Entry 4QN6 (X-ray diffraction, 1.95 A resolution); this record covers chain A.

== Chain A ==
Protein: Neuraminidase
Source organism: Influenza A virus (A/chicken/Nanchang/7-010/2000(H3N6))
Reference sequence: Q2FCL6 (Q2FCL6_9INFA); residues 1-391 here correspond to UniProt positions 80-470 (UniProt number = residue number + 79)
Amino-acid sequence (391 residues; numbered 1 to 391; the number before each row is that of its first residue):
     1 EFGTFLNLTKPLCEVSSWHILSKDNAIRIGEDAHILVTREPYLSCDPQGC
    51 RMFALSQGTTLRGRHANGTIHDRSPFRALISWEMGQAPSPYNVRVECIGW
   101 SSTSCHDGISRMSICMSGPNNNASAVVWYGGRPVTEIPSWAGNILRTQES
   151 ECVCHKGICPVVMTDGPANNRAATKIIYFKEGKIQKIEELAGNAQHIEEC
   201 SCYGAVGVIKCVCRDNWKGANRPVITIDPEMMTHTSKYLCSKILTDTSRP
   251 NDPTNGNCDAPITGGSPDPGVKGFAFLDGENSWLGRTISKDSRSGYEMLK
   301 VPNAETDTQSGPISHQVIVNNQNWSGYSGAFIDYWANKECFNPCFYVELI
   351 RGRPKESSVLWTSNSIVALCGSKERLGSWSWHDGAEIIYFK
Disordered / not traced: 1-2
Differences from the reference sequence: conflict Phe2 (Lys81 in Q2FCL6)
Disulfides: Cys13-Cys340, Cys45-Cys50, Cys97-Cys115, Cys105-Cys152, Cys154-Cys159, Cys200-Cys213, Cys202-Cys211, Cys240-Cys258, Cys344-Cys370
Covalently attached groups: N-acetylglucosamine (NAG) linked to Asn67; glycan linked to Asn122
Metal / ion sites: Ca2+: Asp215, Gly219, Asp246, Pro269
Residues lining bound ligands: Laninamivir (LNV; 5-acetamido-2,6-anhydro-4-carbamimidamido-3,4,5-trideoxy-7-O-methyl-D-glycero-D-galacto-non-2-enonic acid): Arg39, Glu40, Leu55, Asp72, Arg73, Arg77, Trp100, Ser101, Ile144, Arg146, Glu149, Ala168, Glu198, Glu199, Arg214, Asn216, Gly270, Arg293, Tyr327

== Summary ==
Chain A binds Laninamivir. N-acetylglucosamine is covalently linked to Asn67 and Asn122. Asp215, Gly219,
Asp246 and Pro269 form the Ca2+ site.
Chain A is Neuraminidase (Influenza A virus (A/chicken/Nanchang/7-010/2000(H3N6))); the structure, Crystal
structure of Neuraminidase N6 complexed with Laninamivir, was determined by X-ray diffraction (same
publication as 4QN3, 4QN4, 4QN5 and 4QN7).
